4XKG - chains A and D of the 6 polymer chains in the assembly; structure by X-ray diffraction, 2.25 A resolution.

== Chain A ==
Name: Hemagglutinin HA1 chain
From: Influenza A virus
Sequence (333 residues; row label = number of the first residue in the row; a row labelled like 125A-125B holds insertion residues (125A, then the next letters in order)):
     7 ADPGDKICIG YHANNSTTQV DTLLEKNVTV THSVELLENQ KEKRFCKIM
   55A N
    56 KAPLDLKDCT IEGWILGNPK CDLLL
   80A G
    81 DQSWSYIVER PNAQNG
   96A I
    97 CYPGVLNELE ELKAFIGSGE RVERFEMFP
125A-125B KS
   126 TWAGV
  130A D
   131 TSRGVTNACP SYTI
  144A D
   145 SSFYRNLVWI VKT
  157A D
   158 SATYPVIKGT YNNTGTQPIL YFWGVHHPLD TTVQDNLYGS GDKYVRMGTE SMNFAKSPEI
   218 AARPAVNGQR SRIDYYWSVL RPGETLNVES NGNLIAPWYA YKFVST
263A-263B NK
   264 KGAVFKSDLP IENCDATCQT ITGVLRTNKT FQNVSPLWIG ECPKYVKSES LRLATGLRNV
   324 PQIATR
Disordered / not traced: 7-8, 329
Disulfide bonds: Cys52-Cys277, Cys64-Cys76, Cys97-Cys139, Cys281-Cys305
Covalent attachments: glycan linked to Asn33, Asn169
From the paper describing this entry:
  - conformationally variable residues (side-chain flip): Asn137
  - binding site for beta-D-galactopyranose: Gly225, Gln226
  - specificity-determining residues: Leu186, Val190, Ala222, Ser228 (proposed by the authors, not directly observed)

== Chain D ==
Name: Hemagglutinin HA2 chain
From: Influenza A virus
Sequence (180 residues; each row starts with the number of its first residue):
     1 GIFGAIAGFI EGGWTGMIDG WYGYHHENSQ GSGYAADRES TQKAIDGITN KVNSIINKMN
    61 TQFEAVDHEF SNLERRIGNL NKRMEDGFLD VWTYNAELLV LLENERTLDL HDANVKNLYE
   121 KVKSQLRDNA NDLGNGCFEF WHKCDNECME SVKNGTYDYP KYQKESKLNR QGIEGRLVPR
Disordered / not traced: 174-180
Covalent attachments: N-acetylglucosamine (NAG) linked to Asn154

== Interface between chain A and chain D ==
Contacting residue pairs (13):
  Glu104(A) - Leu73(D)
  Glu106(A) - Arg76(D)
  Glu107(A) - Asn72(D)
  Glu107(A) - Leu73(D)
  Glu107(A) - Glu74(D)  hydrogen bond (side chain-backbone)
  Glu107(A) - Arg75(D)  hydrogen bond (side chain-backbone)
  Glu107(A) - Arg76(D)  salt bridge
  Ala110(A) - Arg75(D)
  Ala110(A) - Arg76(D)
  Phe111(A) - Arg75(D)
  Ser114(A) - Arg75(D)  hydrogen bond
  Trp234(A) - Leu73(D)  hydrophobic
  Arg238(A) - Asn72(D)

== Overview ==
The interface between chain A and chain D involves 8 residues on one side and 5 on the other; the contacts
include 3 hydrogen bonds and 1 salt bridge. Among the polar pairs are Glu107(A)-Arg76(D), Glu107(A)-Glu74(D)
and Glu107(A)-Arg75(D). From the paper: a binding site for beta-D-galactopyranose at Gly225(A) and Gln226(A);
specificity determinants Leu186(A), Val190(A) and Ala222(A) among others.
Here chain A is Hemagglutinin HA1 chain and chain D is Hemagglutinin HA2 chain, both from Influenza A virus.
Entry 4XKG (Crystal structure of hemagglutinin from Taiwan (2013) H6N1 influenza virus in complex with 6'-SLN)
was determined by X-ray diffraction together with 4XKD, 4XKE and 4XKF from the same study.
